Entry 3N6R (X-ray diffraction, 3.20 A resolution); this record covers chains G and H of the 12 polymer chains in the assembly.

# Chain G
Name: Propionyl-CoA carboxylase, alpha subunit
Organism: Ruegeria pomeroyi
Notes: EC 6.4.1.3
UniProt: Q5LUF3 (Q5LUF3_SILPO); the construct has insertions or renumbered stretches relative to UniProt, so the offset changes along the chain: 62-409 = UniProt 1-348; 411-422 = UniProt 349-360; 429-548 = UniProt 386-505; 550-584 = UniProt 506-540; 2 more segments
Amino-acid sequence (681 residues; each row starts with the number of its first residue; note: 11 numbers in that range are skipped by the numbering (no residue carries them; nothing is unmodelled there); a row labelled like 422A-422W holds insertion residues (422A, then the next letters in order)):
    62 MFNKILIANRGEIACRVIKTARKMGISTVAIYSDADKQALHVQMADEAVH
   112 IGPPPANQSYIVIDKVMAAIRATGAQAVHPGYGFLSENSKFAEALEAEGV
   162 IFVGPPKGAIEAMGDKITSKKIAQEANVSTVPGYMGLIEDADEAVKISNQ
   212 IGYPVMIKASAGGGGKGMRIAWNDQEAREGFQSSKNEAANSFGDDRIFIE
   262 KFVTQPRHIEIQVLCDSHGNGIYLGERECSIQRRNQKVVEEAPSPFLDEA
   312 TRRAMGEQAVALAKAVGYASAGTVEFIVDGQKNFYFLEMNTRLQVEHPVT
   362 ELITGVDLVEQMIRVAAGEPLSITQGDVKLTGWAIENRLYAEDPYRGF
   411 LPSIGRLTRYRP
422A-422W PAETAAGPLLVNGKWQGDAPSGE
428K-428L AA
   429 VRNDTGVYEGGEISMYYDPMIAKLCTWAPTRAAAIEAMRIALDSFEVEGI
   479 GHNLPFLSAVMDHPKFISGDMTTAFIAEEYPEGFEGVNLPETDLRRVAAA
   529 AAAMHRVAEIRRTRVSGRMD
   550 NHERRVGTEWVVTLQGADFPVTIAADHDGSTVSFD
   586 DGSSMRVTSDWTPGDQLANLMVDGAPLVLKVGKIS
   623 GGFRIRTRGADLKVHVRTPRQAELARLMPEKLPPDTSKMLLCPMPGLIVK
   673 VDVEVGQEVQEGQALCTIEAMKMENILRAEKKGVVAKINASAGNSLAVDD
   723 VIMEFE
Not modelled in the structure: 62, 223-228, 248-255, 422D-422W
Swiss-Prot annotation at these positions:
  - active site: Glu349
  - binding site (ATP): Lys177, Ser209 to Ile270, Asn296
  - binding site (Mg(2+)): Glu336, Glu349, Asn351
  - binding site (Mn(2+)): Glu336, Glu349, Asn351
  - binding site (biotin): Phe409
  - modified residue: Lys694 (N6-biotinyllysine)
Covalent attachments: 5-(hexahydro-2-oxo-1H-thieno[3,4-d]imidazol-6-yl)pentanal (BTI) linked to Lys694
What the authors report for this chain:
  - post-translational modification sites: Lys694
  - binding site for the ligand BTI: Lys694
  - catalytic residues: Arg399 (citing earlier work)
  - disease-associated variants - R399Q: decreased catalytic activity (citing earlier work)

# Chain H
Name: Propionyl-CoA carboxylase, beta subunit
Organism: Roseobacter denitrificans
Notes: EC 6.4.1.3
UniProt: Q168G2 (Q168G2_ROSDO); the construct lacks a stretch of the UniProt sequence and is renumbered around it, so the offset changes along the chain: 32-95 = UniProt 1-64; 98-476 = UniProt 65-443; 477-539 = UniProt 448-510
Amino-acid sequence (531 residues; row label = number of the first residue in the row; note: 2 numbers in that range are skipped by the numbering (no residue carries them; nothing is unmodelled there); a row labelled like 476A-476D holds insertion residues (476A, then the next letters in order)):
    11 MGSSHHHHHHSSGLVPRGSHMMKDILEQLEDRRAAARLGGGQKRIDAQHG
    61 RGKLTARERVDLLLDEGSFEEFDMFVTHRCTDFNM
    98 QDQKPAGDGVVTGWGTINGRVVYVFSQDFTVLGGSVSETHSKKICKIMDM
   148 AMQNGAPVIGINDSGGARIQEGVDSLAGYGEVFQRNIMASGVVPQISMIM
   198 GPCAGGAVYSPAMTDFIFMVKDSSYMFVTGPDVVKTVTNEQVSAEELGGA
   248 TTHTRKSSVADAAFENDVEALAEVRRLVDFLPLNNREKPPVRPFFDDPDR
   298 IEPSLDTLVPDNPNTPYDMKELIHKLADEGDFYEIQEEFAKNIITGFIRL
   348 EGRTVGVVANQPLVLAGCLDIDSSRKAARFVRFCDAFEIPLLTLIDVPGF
   398 LPGTSQEYGGVIKHGAKLLYAYGEATVPMVTVITRKAYGGAYVVMSSKHL
   448 RADFNYAWPTAEVAVMGAKGATEIIHRGD
476A-476D LGDP
   477 EKIAQHTADYEERFANPFVASERGFVDEVIQPRSTRKRVARAFASLRNKS
   527 VQMPWKKHDNIPL
Not modelled in the structure: 11-35
Differences from the reference sequence: expression tag (11-31)
Swiss-Prot annotation at these positions:
  - region: Asp325 to Gln358 (Acyl-CoA binding)
Small-molecule neighbours:
  - BTI (5-(hexahydro-2-oxo-1H-thieno[3,4-d]imidazol-6-yl)pentanal), molecule 1: Thr226, Val230, Thr233, Val234
  - BTI, molecule 2: Cys365, Pro395, Gly396, Phe397, Pro399
What the authors report for this chain:
  - binding site for BTI: Phe397
  - disease-associated variants - R165Q, R165W: decreased binding to CoA (proposed by the authors, not directly observed)

# Interface between chain G and chain H
Residue-residue contacts (76):
  Arg416(G) - Ser301(H)  hydrogen bond (side chain-backbone)
  Arg416(G) - Thr304(H)  hydrogen bond
  Arg416(G) - Leu305(H)
  Arg416(G) - Glu318(H)  salt bridge
  Thr418(G) - Lys322(H)
  Glu437(G) - Ser301(H)  hydrogen bond
  Gly438(G) - Ser301(H)
  Gly438(G) - Thr304(H)  hydrogen bond (backbone-side chain)
  Arg539(G) - Arg289(H)
  Arg539(G) - Pro290(H)  hydrogen bond (side chain-backbone)
  Arg539(G) - Phe292(H)
  Arg539(G) - Glu326(H)  salt bridge
  Arg540(G) - Asn115(H)
  Arg540(G) - Arg272(H)
  Arg540(G) - Arg273(H)
  Arg540(G) - Asp276(H)  salt bridge
  Thr541(G) - Asn115(H)
  Arg542(G) - Val288(H)
  Arg542(G) - Pro290(H)
  Val543(G) - Arg117(H)
  Val543(G) - Pro287(H)  hydrophobic
  Val543(G) - Val288(H)
  Ser544(G) - Arg117(H)
  Ser544(G) - Pro287(H)
  Ser544(G) - Val288(H)  hydrogen bond (backbone-backbone)
  Gly545(G) - Arg117(H)
  Gly545(G) - Leu280(H)
  Arg546(G) - Gly116(H)
  Met547(G) - Trp111(H)  hydrophobic
  Met547(G) - Thr113(H)
  Met547(G) - Gly116(H)  hydrogen bond (backbone-backbone)
  Met547(G) - Val118(H)  hydrophobic
  Arg553(G) - Asp75(H)  salt bridge
  Arg553(G) - Asn115(H)  hydrogen bond
  Arg553(G) - Gly116(H)
  Arg553(G) - Arg272(H)
  Arg554(G) - Glu76(H)  salt bridge
  Thr597(G) - Phe292(H)
  Pro598(G) - Phe292(H)
  Pro598(G) - Glu326(H)
  Gly599(G) - Glu326(H)
  Lys618(G) - Glu326(H)  hydrogen bond (side chain-backbone)
  Lys618(G) - Asp328(H)  salt bridge
  Ser620(G) - Glu266(H)
  Ser620(G) - Ala269(H)
  Ser620(G) - Glu270(H)  hydrogen bond
  Arg639(G) - Val265(H)
  Arg639(G) - Glu266(H)
  Arg642(G) - Asp71(H)  salt bridge
  Gln643(G) - Leu72(H)
  Leu646(G) - Leu64(H)  hydrophobic
  Leu646(G) - Glu68(H)
  Leu646(G) - Leu72(H)  hydrophobic
  Ala647(G) - Val265(H)  hydrophobic
  Leu649(G) - His59(H)
  Leu649(G) - Leu64(H)  hydrophobic
  Met650(G) - Gly62(H)
  Met650(G) - Asn263(H)
  Met650(G) - Asp264(H)
  Met650(G) - Val265(H)
  Pro651(G) - Gly62(H)
  Glu691(G) - Asn311(H)
  Met693(G) - Leu362(H)
  Met693(G) - Leu398(H)  hydrophobic
  Lys694(G) - Pro310(H)
  Lys694(G) - Asn311(H)  hydrogen bond (backbone-side chain)
  Met695(G) - Pro310(H)
  Met695(G) - Asn311(H)
  Met695(G) - Thr312(H)
  Met695(G) - Pro313(H)  hydrophobic
  Met695(G) - Pro359(H)
  Met695(G) - Ala363(H)  hydrophobic
  Glu696(G) - Asn311(H)  hydrogen bond (backbone-backbone)
  Glu696(G) - Thr312(H)  hydrogen bond
  Glu696(G) - Pro313(H)
  Asn697(G) - Leu360(H)  hydrogen bond (side chain-backbone)
Other interface residues (no listed pair), chain G (37 interface residues in all): His551, Glu552, Asp600
Other interface residues (no listed pair), chain H (52 interface residues in all): Glu299, Pro300, Asn309, Gly327, Cys365, Pro399, Lys433

# Overview
37 residues of chain G face 52 of chain H across their interface; the contacts include 14 hydrogen bonds and 7
salt bridges. Polar contacts include Arg416(G)-Glu318(H), Arg539(G)-Glu326(H) and Arg540(G)-Asp276(H). Ligands
of chain H: compound BTI. From the paper: the catalytic residue Arg399(G); R165Q and R165W of chain H reduce
binding to CoA.
Here chain G is Propionyl-CoA carboxylase, alpha subunit (Ruegeria pomeroyi) and chain H is Propionyl-CoA
carboxylase, beta subunit (Roseobacter denitrificans). Entry 3N6R (CRYSTAL STRUCTURE OF the holoenzyme of
PROPIONYL-COA CARBOXYLASE (PCC)) was determined by X-ray diffraction.
